1UH8 - chain A; structure by X-ray diffraction, 2.30 A resolution.

[Chain A]
Protein: hizopuspepsin I
Source organism: Rhizopus microsporus var. chinensis
Notes: EC 3.4.23.6
UniProt: Q02016 (Q02016_RHICH); residue numbers follow UniProt; this construct covers 1-325
Chain sequence (325 residues; each row starts with the number of its first residue):
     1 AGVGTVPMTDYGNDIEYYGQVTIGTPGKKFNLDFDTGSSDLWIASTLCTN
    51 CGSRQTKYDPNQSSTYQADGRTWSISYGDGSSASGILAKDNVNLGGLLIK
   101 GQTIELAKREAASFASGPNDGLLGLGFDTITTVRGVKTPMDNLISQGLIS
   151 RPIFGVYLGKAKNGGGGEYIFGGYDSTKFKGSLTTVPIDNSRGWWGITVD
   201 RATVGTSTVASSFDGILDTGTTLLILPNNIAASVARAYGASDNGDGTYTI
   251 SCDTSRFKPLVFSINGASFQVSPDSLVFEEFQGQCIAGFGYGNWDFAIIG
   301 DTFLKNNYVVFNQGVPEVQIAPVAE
Sequence notes: conflict Ser241 (Tyr in Q02016), Asn293 (Asp in Q02016)
Cystine bridges: Cys48-Cys51, Cys252-Cys285

[In short]
Chain A is hizopuspepsin I (Rhizopus microsporus var. chinensis); the structure, Crystal structure of
rhizopuspepsin at pH 8.0, was determined by X-ray diffraction, deposited together with 1UH7 and 1UH9.
